PDB entry 7PAM | electron microscopy, 6.80 A resolution (low resolution: residue-level contacts below are approximate; hydrogen-bond / salt-bridge calls are withheld) | chains m and 3 of the 54 polymer chains in the assembly

Chain m:
Name: 50S ribosomal protein L17
Organism: Mycoplasma pneumoniae M129
UniProt: Q59547 (RL17_MYCPN); numbering as in UniProt (aligned over 1-124)
Chain sequence (124 residues; numbered 1 to 124; the number before each row is that of its first residue):
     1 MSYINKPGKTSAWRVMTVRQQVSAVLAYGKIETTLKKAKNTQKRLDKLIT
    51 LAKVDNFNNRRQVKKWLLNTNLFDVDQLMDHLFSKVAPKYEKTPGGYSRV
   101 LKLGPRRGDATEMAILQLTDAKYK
Unresolved in the structure: 1, 121-124

Chain 3:
Molecule: 23S ribosomal RNA
Organism: Mycoplasma pneumoniae M129
Sequence (2907 nucleotides; row label = number of the first residue in the row):
     1 UACAAUAAGUUACUAAGGGCUUAUGGUGGAUGCCUUGGCACUAAUAGGCG
    51 AUGAAGGACGUGUUAACCUGCGAUAAGCUUCGGGUAGGUGGUAAGAACCU
   101 CAGAUCCGGAGAUUUCCGAAUGGAGCAAUCCGGUAGUUGGAAACAGCUAU
   151 CAUUAAUUGAUGAAUAAAUAGUCAAUUAAAGCAAUACGUGGUGAAGUGAA
   201 ACAUCUCAGUAGCCACAGGAAAAGAAAACGAAUGUGAUUCCGUGUGUAGU
   251 GGCGAGCGAAAGCGGAACAGGCCAAACUUAUCAUUAGAUAGGGGUUGUAG
   301 GGCUUGCAAUGUGGACUUGAAAACGAUAGAAGAAGCUGUUGGAAAGCAGC
   351 GCGCAAAAGGGUGAUAGCCCCGUAUUUGAAAUUGUUUUCAUACCUAGCGA
   401 GAUCCCUGAGUAGCUCGGAAAACGUUAUUUUGAGUGAAUCUGCCCAGACC
   451 AUUGGGUAAGCCUAAAUACUAAUUAGUGACCGAUAGCGAAACAGUACCGU
   501 GAGGGAAAGGUGAAAAGAACCCAGAGAUGGGAGUGAAAUAGAUUCUGAAA
   551 CCAUAUGCCUACAACGUGUCAGAGCACAUUAAUGUGUGAUGGCGUGCGUU
   601 UUGAAGUAUGAGCCGGCGAGUUAUGAUAGCAAGCGUUAGUUAACCAGGAG
   651 AUGGGGAGCUGUAGCGAAAGCGAGUUUUAAAAGAGCGUUUGUUUGUUAUU
   701 AUAGACCCGAAACGGGUUGAGCUAGUCAUGAGCAGGUUGAAGGUUGAGUA
   751 ACAUCAACUGGAGGACCGAACCGACUCUCGUUGAAACGAUAGCGGAUGAC
   801 UUGUGAUUAGGGGUGAAAUUCCAAUCGAAAUCCGUGAUAGCUGGUUCUCG
   851 UCGAAAUAGCUUUAAGGCUAGCGUGAGAUCACAAAUAAGUGGAGGUAAAG
   901 CUACUGAAUGUAUGAUGGCGCCACCUAGGCGUACUGAAUACAAUUAAACU
   951 CUGAAUGCCAUUUAUUUUAUUCUCGCAGUCAGACAGUGGGGGAUAAGCUU
  1001 CAUUGUCAAGAGGGGAAGAGCCCAGAUCAUUAAAUAAGGUCCCCAAAAUA
  1051 UACUAAGUGGAAAAGGAUGUGAAAGUGCUAAAACAGCAAGGAUGUUGGCU
  1101 UAGAAGCAGCCAUCGUUUAAAGAGUGCGUAACAGCUCACUUGUCGAGUGU
  1151 UUUUGCGCCGAAGAUGUAACGGGGCUAAGUAUAUUACCGAAUUUAUGGAU
  1201 AAGAUUUAUAUCUUGUGGUAGACGAGCGUUGUAUUGGAGUUGAAGUCAAA
  1251 GCGUGAGCAUUGGUGGAUCCAAUACAAGUGAGAAUGCCGGCAUGAGUAAC
  1301 GCUUGGGAGUGAGAAUCUCCCAAACCGAUUGACUAAGGUUUCCUGGACCA
  1351 GGGUCGUCCUUCCAGGGUUAGUCUGGACCUAAGCUGAGGCUGAAAAGCGU
  1401 AGGCGAUGGACAACAGGUUAAUAUUCCUGUACUUACAGUUAGACUGAUGG
  1451 AGUGACAAAGAAGGUUUUCCACCCCCAUAAUUGGAUUUGGGGAUAAAUCA
  1501 UAAGGUGGUACAAUAGGCAAAUCCGUUGUGCAUAACAUUGAGUGAUGAUG
  1551 UCGAGUGAAUGAGUGAUCAAGUAGCGAAGGUGGUAUUAAUCAUGCUUUCA
  1601 AGAAAAGCUUCUAGGGUUAAUCUAGCUGUAACCAGUACCGAGAACGAACA
  1651 CACGUAGUCAAGGAGAGGAUCCUAAGGUUAGCGAGUGAACUAUAGCCAAG
  1701 GAACUCUGCAAAUUAACCCCGUAAGUUAGCGAGAAGGGGUGCUUAUGUAA
  1751 AAGUAAGCCGCAGUGAAGAACGAGGGGGGACUGUUUAACUAAAACACAAC
  1801 UCUAUGCCAAACCGUAAGGUGAUGUAUAUGGGGUGACACCUGCCCAGUGC
  1851 UGGAAGGUUAAAGAAGGAGGUUAGCGCAAGCGAAGCUUUUAACUGAAGCC
  1901 CCAGUGAACGGCGGCCGUAACUAUAACGGUCCUAAGGUAGCGAAAUUCCU
  1951 AGUCGGGUAAAUUCCGUCCCGCUUGAAUGGUGUAACCAUCUCUUGACUGU
  2001 CUCGGCUAUAGACUCGGUGAAAUCCAGGUACGGGUGAAGACACCCGUUAG
  2051 GCGCAACGGGACGGAAAGACCCCGUGAAGCUUUACUGUAGCUUAAUAUUG
  2101 AUCAGGACAUUAUCAUGUAGAGAAUAGGUAGGAGCAAUCGAUGCAAGUUC
  2151 GCUAGGACUUGUUGAUGCGAAAGGUGGAAUACUACCCUUGGUUGUGUGCU
  2201 GUUCUAAUUGGUAACUGUUAUCCAGUUUCAAGACAGUGUUAGGUGGGCAG
  2251 UUUGACUGGGGCGGUCGCCUCCUAAAAGGUAACGGAGGCGUACAAAGGUA
  2301 CCUUCAGUACGGUUGGAAAUCGUAUGUAGAGUGUAAUGGUGUAAGGGUGC
  2351 UUGACUGUGAGACAUACAGGUCGAACAGGUGAGAAAUCAGGUCAUAGUGA
  2401 UCCGGUGGUCCAGUAUGGAAUGGCCAUCGCUCAACGGAUAAAAGCUACUC
  2451 CGGGGAUAACAGGCUGAUACUGCCCAAGAGUUCAUAUCGACGGCAGUGUU
  2501 UGGCACCUCGAUGUCGACUCAUCUCAUCCUCGAGCUGAAGCAGGUUCGAA
  2551 GGGUUCGGCUGUUCGCCGAUUAAAGAGAUACGUGAGUUGGGUUCAAACCG
  2601 UCGUGAGACAGGUUGGUCCCUAUCUAUUGUGCCCGUAGGAAGAUUGAAGA
  2651 GUGUUGCUUCUAGUACGAGAGGACCGAAGCGAGGACACCUCUUAUGCUCC
  2701 AGUUGUAGCGCCAGCUGCACCGCUGGGUAGUAACGUGUCUAUUAGAUAAA
  2751 CGCUGAAAGCAUCUAAGUGUGAAACUAUCUCAAAGAUUAAUCUUCCCAUU
  2801 UCGCAAGAAAGUAAGAGCCGUCAAAGACGAUGACGUUGAUAGGUUACAGG
  2851 UGUAAGCAUAGUGAUAUGUUGAGCUGAGUAAUACUAAUUGCUCGAGGACU
  2901 UAUUGGA
Unresolved in the structure: 1-7, 923-927, 1560-1569, 2901-2907

Chain m / chain 3 interface:
Pairs across the interface - 99 pairs, chain m then chain 3:
  Ser2(m) with A1692(3); U1693(3)
  Tyr3(m) with A784(3); A1652(3)
  Ile4(m) with A1652(3)
  Asn5(m) with C1302(3); A2010(3)
  Lys6(m) with C1302(3); U1303(3); A2010(3); G2011(3)
  Pro7(m) with U1303(3); U2009(3)
  Gly8(m) with U2009(3); A2010(3)
  Lys9(m) with G1687(3); A2008(3); U2009(3); A2010(3)
  Thr10(m) with A2008(3); U2009(3)
  Ser11(m) with C2697(3); U2698(3)
  Ala12(m) with C2718(3)
  Arg14(m) with U2698(3)
  Val15(m) with U2698(3)
  Met16(m) with A1323(3)
  Arg19(m) with U2716(3)
  Gln20(m) with G1305(3); G1306(3)
  Gln21(m) with G1305(3); G1306(3)
  Ala24(m) with G1306(3)
  Tyr28(m) with G1306(3); G1307(3)
  Ile31(m) with G1306(3); G1307(3)
  Glu32(m) with G1306(3); G1307(3)
  Leu35(m) with U2821(3)
  Lys36(m) with G1685(3)
  Lys37(m) with A1684(3); G1685(3)
  Lys39(m) with C2822(3)
  Asn40(m) with U2698(3)
  Lys43(m) with G2842(3); G2843(3)
  Arg44(m) with U2698(3); G2876(3)
  Asp46(m) with G2843(3)
  Lys47(m) with G2843(3); U2844(3)
  Thr50(m) with U2844(3)
  Phe57(m) with U1482(3); G1483(3); A2855(3); G2856(3)
  Asn58(m) with A2854(3); A2855(3)
  Arg60(m) with U1482(3)
  Arg61(m) with A2713(3); G2714(3); A2855(3); G2856(3)
  Gln62(m) with C2874(3)
  Lys65(m) with C2715(3); U2716(3)
  Leu68(m) with A1323(3)
  Asn69(m) with A1322(3); A1323(3)
  Thr70(m) with C1321(3)
  Asn71(m) with C1321(3)
  Thr93(m) with C2884(3)
  Pro94(m) with G2843(3); C2884(3)
  Gly95(m) with G2843(3); U2844(3); C2884(3)
  Gly96(m) with G2842(3); G2843(3); C2884(3); U2885(3)
  Tyr97(m) with G2843(3); U2844(3)
  Ser98(m) with U2885(3)
  Arg99(m) with U2885(3)
  Val100(m) with A2886(3)
  Arg106(m) with A1315(3); G1683(3); A1684(3)
  Arg107(m) with C1355(3)
  Gly108(m) with A1315(3); U1316(3); G2016(3)
  Asp109(m) with A1315(3); G1683(3); G2016(3)
  Ala110(m) with G2016(3)
  Thr111(m) with A1684(3)
Other interface residues (no listed pair), chain m (61 interface residues in all): Trp13, Thr17, Thr33, Lys64, Asp76, Leu101
Other interface residues (no listed pair), chain 3 (56 interface residues in all): C779, U1304, A1308, G1313, C1320, U1686, C2015, C2709, U2875, A2887

Overview:
Chain m and chain 3 form an interface of 61 and 56 residues respectively.
Here chain m is 50S ribosomal protein L17 and chain 3 is 23S ribosomal RNA, both from Mycoplasma pneumoniae
M129. Entry 7PAM (70S ribosome with A*- and P/E-site tRNAs in Mycoplasma pneumoniae cells) was determined by
electron microscopy (same publication as 7OOC, 7OOD, 7P6Z, 7PAH, 7PAI, 7PAJ and 23 further entries).
